PDB entry 7XOZ | X-ray diffraction, 2.52 A resolution | chains A and E of the 4 polymer chains in the assembly

== Chain A ==
Name: ADP-ribosyl cyclase/cyclic ADP-ribose hydrolase
Source organism: Arabidopsis thaliana
Notes: EC 3.2.2.6
UniProt: A0A654FE24 (A0A654FE24_ARATH); residues 2-166 here correspond to UniProt positions 84-248 (UniProt number = residue number + 82)
Sequence (165 residues; numbered 2 to 166; the number before each row is that of its first residue):
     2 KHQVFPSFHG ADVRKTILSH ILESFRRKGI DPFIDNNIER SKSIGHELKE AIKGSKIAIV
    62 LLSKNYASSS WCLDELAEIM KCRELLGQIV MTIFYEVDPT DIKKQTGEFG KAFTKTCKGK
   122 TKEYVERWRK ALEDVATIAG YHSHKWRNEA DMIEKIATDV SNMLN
Ligand contacts: adenosine-5-diphosphoribose (APR): F6, P7, S8, F9, H10, G11, A12, R15, D36, L49, S70, W72, C73, E76
Reported in the primary citation:
  - catalytic residues: E76
  - binding site for adenosine-5-diphosphoribose: E76

== Chain E ==
Name: ADP-ribosyl cyclase/cyclic ADP-ribose hydrolase
Source organism: Arabidopsis thaliana
UniProt: A0A654FCP3 (A0A654FCP3_ARATH); residues 2-166 here correspond to UniProt positions 93-257 (UniProt number = residue number + 91)
Sequence (165 residues; each row starts with the number of its first residue):
     2 KHHVFPSFHG ADVRKTILSH ILESFRRKGI DPFIDNNIER SKSIGHELKE AIKGSKIAIV
    62 LLSKNYASSS WCLDELAEIM KCRELLGQIV MTIFYEVDPT DIKKQTGEFG KAFTKTCKGK
   122 TKEYVERWRK ALEDVATIAG YHSHKWRNEA DMIEKIATDV SNMLN
Unresolved in the structure: 2-3, 37-42

== Interface between chain A and chain E ==
Contacting residue pairs - 5 pairs, chain A then chain E:
  W147(A) with H47(E); E48(E)
  R148(A) with E48(E), hydrogen bond (backbone-side chain); W72(E)
  N149(A) with E48(E), hydrogen bond (backbone-side chain)
Interface residues without a listed pair, chain A (4 interface residues in all): K146
Interface residues without a listed pair, chain E (4 interface residues in all): D36

== Overview ==
Chain A and chain E each contribute 4 residues to their interface, with 2 hydrogen bonds. Polar pairs include
R148(A)-E48(E) and N149(A)-E48(E). Bound to chain A: adenosine-5-diphosphoribose. From the paper: the
catalytic residue E76(A); a binding site for adenosine-5-diphosphoribose at E76(A).
Chain A is ADP-ribosyl cyclase/cyclic ADP-ribose hydrolase and chain E is ADP-ribosyl cyclase/cyclic
ADP-ribose hydrolase, both from Arabidopsis thaliana; the structure, Crystal structure of RPPT-TIR, was
determined by X-ray diffraction, deposited together with 7XJP.
